8CYG - chains 0 and d of the 60 polymer chains in the assembly; structure by electron microscopy, 3.98 A resolution.

== Chain 0 (and d) ==
Protein: Capsid protein
Notes: chain d of this document is another copy of the same molecule, construct and numbering; everything in this record applies to it too
UniProtKB: M4NKL5 (M4NKL5_9VIRU); residues 1-672 here = UniProt positions 1-672
Chain sequence (672 residues; row label = number of the first residue in the row):
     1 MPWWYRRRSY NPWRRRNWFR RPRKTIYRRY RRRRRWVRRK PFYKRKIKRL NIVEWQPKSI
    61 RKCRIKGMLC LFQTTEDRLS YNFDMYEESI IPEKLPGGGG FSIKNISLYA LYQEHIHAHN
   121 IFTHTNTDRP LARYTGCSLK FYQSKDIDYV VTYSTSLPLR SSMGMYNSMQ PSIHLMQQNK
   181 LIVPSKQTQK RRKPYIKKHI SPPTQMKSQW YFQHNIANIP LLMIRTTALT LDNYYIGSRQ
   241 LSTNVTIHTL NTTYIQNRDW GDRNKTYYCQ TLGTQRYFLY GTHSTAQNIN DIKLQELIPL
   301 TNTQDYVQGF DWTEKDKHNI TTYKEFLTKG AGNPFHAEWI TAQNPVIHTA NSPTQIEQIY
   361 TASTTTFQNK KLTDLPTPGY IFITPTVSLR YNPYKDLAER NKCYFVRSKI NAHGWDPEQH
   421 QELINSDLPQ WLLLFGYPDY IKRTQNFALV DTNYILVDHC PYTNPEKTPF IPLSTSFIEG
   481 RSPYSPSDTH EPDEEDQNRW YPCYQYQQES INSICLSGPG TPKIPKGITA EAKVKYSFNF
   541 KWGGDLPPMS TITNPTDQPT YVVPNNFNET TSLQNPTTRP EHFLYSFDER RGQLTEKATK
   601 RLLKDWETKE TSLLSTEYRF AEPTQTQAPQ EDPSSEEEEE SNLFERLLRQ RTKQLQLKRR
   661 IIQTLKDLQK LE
Disordered / not traced: 1-54, 545-672

== Interface between chain 0 and chain d ==
Contacting residue pairs (36):
  M176(0) with I121(d)
  T188(0) with K186(d), hydrogen bond (backbone-side chain)
  Q189(0) with R192(d); P194(d)
  D232(0) with K145(d); K186(d), salt bridge; E531(d)
  N233(0) with K145(d)
  Y234(0) with M68(d)
  Y235(0) with C70(d), hydrophobic
  I236(0) with T529(d)
  G237(0) with T529(d)
  S238(0) with G527(d); I528(d); T529(d), hydrogen bond (backbone-backbone)
  R239(0) with G527(d)
  Q240(0) with T529(d), hydrogen bond (backbone-side chain)
  L241(0) with K94(d); P96(d)
  S242(0) with L95(d)
  N244(0) with I91(d); E93(d)
  T246(0) with E93(d)
  R390(0) with P92(d)
  N392(0) with E87(d); S89(d)
  Y394(0) with E87(d); H119(d)
  D396(0) with H117(d), hydrogen bond (backbone-side chain)
  L397(0) with I116(d), hydrophobic; H117(d)
  P429(0) with H117(d)
  W431(0) with H117(d); A118(d); H119(d)
  L432(0) with A118(d), hydrophobic
Also at the interface, not in a pair above, chain 0 (28 interface residues in all): K180, K190, L231, K395
Also at the interface, not in a pair above, chain d (31 interface residues in all): Q73, E88, I90, Y142, Q143, K190, K533, K535

== Overview ==
28 residues of chain 0 face 31 of chain d across their interface, with 4 hydrogen bonds and 1 salt bridge.
Polar pairs include D232(0)-K186(d), T188(0)-K186(d) and Q240(0)-T529(d).
Chain 0 and chain d are both Capsid protein; the structure, Cryo-EM structure of TTMV-LY1 anellovirus
virus-like particle, was determined by electron microscopy together with 8V7X from the same study.
